PDB entry 8EL3 | X-ray diffraction, 1.57 A resolution | chains B and C of the 6 polymer chains in the assembly

Chain B:
Protein: Phycoerythrin550 beta subunit
Source organism: Hemiselmis andersenii
Reference sequence: U5T8W0 (U5T8W0_HEMAN); residue numbers follow UniProt; this construct covers 1-177
Chain sequence (177 residues; numbered 1 to 177; the number before each row is that of its first residue):
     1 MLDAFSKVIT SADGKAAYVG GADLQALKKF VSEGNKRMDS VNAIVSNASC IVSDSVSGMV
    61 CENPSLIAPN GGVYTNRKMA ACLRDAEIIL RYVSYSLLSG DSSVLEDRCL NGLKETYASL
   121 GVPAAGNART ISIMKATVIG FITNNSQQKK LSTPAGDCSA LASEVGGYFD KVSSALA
Differences from the reference sequence: conflict V172 (Glu in U5T8W0)
Curated features (UniProtKB/Swiss-Prot):
  - binding site ((2R,3E)-phycoerythrobilin): Y18, K28, N35, D39, C82, R84, D85, N144, P154, G156, C158
  - binding site (15,16-dihydrobiliverdin): C50, D54, C61, R129, Q148, K149
Covalently attached groups: DiCys-(15,16)-Dihydrobiliverdin (AX9) linked to C50, C61; phycoerythrobilin (PEB) linked to C82, C158
Small-molecule neighbours:
  - DiCys-(15,16)-Dihydrobiliverdin (AX9): I51, D54, S57, G58, E62, R129, I133, A136, T137, G140, F141, N145, S146, Q147, Q148, K149
  - phycoerythrobilin (PEB), molecule 1: L24, K28, N35, K36, M38, D39, S40, F141, I142, N144, L151, T153, P154, A155, G156, D157
  - phycoerythrobilin (PEB), molecule 2: V56, M59, L66, G72, V73, R77, K78, A81, R84, D85, I88, I89, Y92, R108, C109, L113, T116, Y117, L120, V122, P123, G126, N127, T130
  - phycoerythrobilin (PEB), molecule 3: N76, R77, A80

Chain C:
Protein: Phycoerythrin alpha-2 subunit
Source organism: Hemiselmis andersenii
Reference sequence: U5TBJ3 (PHEA2_HEMAN); residues 1-62 here correspond to UniProt positions 48-109 (UniProt number = residue number + 47)
Chain sequence (62 residues; row label = number of the first residue in the row):
     1 AMKKDSKAPC VEVFDERDGC KAAGTQKASG DDGFCVKVSM KAIKMNAAEA TSVTKNYNTK
    61 LL
Modified positions: K4 (5-hydroxylysine; LYZ)
Curated features (UniProtKB/Swiss-Prot):
  - binding site ((2R,3E)-phycoerythrobilin): D5, S6, E16, R17, C20, T25, K27, A28, K37
Covalently attached groups: phycoerythrobilin (PEB) linked to C20
Small-molecule neighbours:
  - DiCys-(15,16)-Dihydrobiliverdin (AX9): Y57, N58, T59, K60, L61
  - phycoerythrobilin (PEB), molecule 1: M2, K3, K4, D5, S6, K7
  - phycoerythrobilin (PEB), molecule 2: V13, F14, D15, R17, F34, C35, V36
  - phycoerythrobilin (PEB), molecule 3: F14, E16, D18, K21, A22, T25, Q26, K27, A28, S29, G30, G33, F34, C35, K37
  - phycoerythrobilin (PEB), molecule 4: K44, M45, N46, A47

Chain B / chain C interface:
Residue-residue contacts (14; chain B residue first):
  N76(B) - D18(C)
  R77(B) - C20(C)
  Q147(B) - T59(C)
  Q147(B) - L62(C)
  Q148(B) - T59(C)
  Q148(B) - L61(C)
  Q148(B) - L62(C)  hydrogen bond (side chain-backbone)
  K149(B) - S52(C)
  K149(B) - N56(C)
  K150(B) - K55(C)
  K150(B) - N56(C)  hydrogen bond (backbone-side chain)
  L151(B) - K55(C)
  S152(B) - T51(C)
  S152(B) - K55(C)
Interface residues without a listed pair, chain B (9 interface residues in all): S46
Interface residues without a listed pair, chain C (11 interface residues in all): A48, K60

Summary:
9 residues of chain B face 11 of chain C across their interface, with 2 hydrogen bonds. Polar pairs include
Q148(B)-L62(C) and K150(B)-N56(C). Chain B binds phycoerythrobilin. Ligands of chain C: 3 copies of
phycoerythrobilin and DiCys-(15,16)-Dihydrobiliverdin. Covalently linked DiCys-(15,16)-Dihydrobiliverdin: at
C50(B).
Here chain B is Phycoerythrin550 beta subunit and chain C is Phycoerythrin alpha-2 subunit, both from
Hemiselmis andersenii. Entry 8EL3 (Light harvesting phycobiliprotein HaPE555 from the cryptophyte Hemiselmis
andersenii CCMP644 in a loose interface filament) was determined by X-ray diffraction together with 7SSF,
7SUT, 8EL4, 8EL5 and 8EL6 from the same study.
